PDB entry 6UY9 | X-ray diffraction, 1.60 A resolution | chain A

== Chain A ==
Molecule: SH3 and cysteine-rich domain-containing protein 3
Source organism: Homo sapiens
UniProt: Q96MF2 (STAC3_HUMAN); residues 245-364 here = UniProt positions 245-364
Amino-acid sequence (123 residues; numbered 242 to 364; the number before each row is that of its first residue):
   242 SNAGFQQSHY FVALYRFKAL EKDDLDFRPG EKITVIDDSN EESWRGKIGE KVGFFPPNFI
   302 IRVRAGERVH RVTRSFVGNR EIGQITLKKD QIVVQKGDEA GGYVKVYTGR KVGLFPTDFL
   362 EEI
Construct notes: expression tag (242-244); engineered mutation Arg269 (Pro in Q96MF2), Ser284 (Trp in Q96MF2)
Metal / ion sites: Na+ near Ser249 (its only coordinating residue here)
Swiss-Prot annotation at these positions:
  - natural variant: Ser284 (W284S: In CMYO13; this construct carries the variant)
Reported in the primary citation:
  - mutagenesis - P269R (10-fold): increased stability
  - mutagenesis - P269R, N281S: unchanged signaling
  - mutagenesis - F295L (8-fold): decreased binding to II-III loop
  - mutagenesis - H311R: decreased stability
  - mutagenesis - F295L, K329N: decreased signaling
  - disease-associated variants - N281S: unchanged signaling
  - disease-associated variants - F295L, K329N: decreased signaling
  - disease-associated variants - H311R: decreased stability
  - disease-associated variants - H311R: decreased signaling in response to Ca2+ transients

== Summary ==
The paper reports that F295L and K329N reduce signaling; P269R increases stability; 5 substitutions were
tested in all.
Chain A is SH3 and cysteine-rich domain-containing protein 3 (Homo sapiens); the structure, Crystal structure
of the STAC3 tandem SH3 domains - P269R, W284S, was determined by X-ray diffraction, deposited together with
6UY7 and 6UY8.
